Entry 8FXX (electron microscopy, 3.26 A resolution); this record covers chains B and D of the 14 polymer chains in the assembly.

# Chain B (and D)
Name: CPXV040 protein
Organism: Cowpox virus (Brighton Red)
Notes: chain D of this document is another copy of the same molecule, construct and numbering; everything in this record applies to it too
Reference sequence: Q8QN22 (Q8QN22_CWPXB); residues -3 to 197 here correspond to UniProt positions 18-218 (UniProt number = residue number + 21)
Amino-acid sequence (204 residues; row label = number of the first residue in the row; numbers below 1 keep their minus sign (Lys-6 is residue -6)):
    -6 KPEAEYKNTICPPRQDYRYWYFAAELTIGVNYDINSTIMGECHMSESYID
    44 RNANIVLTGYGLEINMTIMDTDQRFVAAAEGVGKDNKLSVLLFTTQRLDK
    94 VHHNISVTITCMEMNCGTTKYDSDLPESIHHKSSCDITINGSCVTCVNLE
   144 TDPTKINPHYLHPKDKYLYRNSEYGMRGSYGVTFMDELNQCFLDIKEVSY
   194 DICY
Unresolved in the structure: -6 to 1
Construct notes: expression tag (-6 to -4)
Disulfides: Cys35-Cys196, Cys104-Cys136, Cys139-Cys184
Covalent attachments: N-acetylglucosamine (NAG) linked to Asn28, Asn58
Ligand contacts:
  - N-acetylglucosamine (NAG; 2-acetamido-2-deoxy-beta-D-glucopyranose), molecule 1: His95, Asn97, Lys125, Ser127
  - N-acetylglucosamine (NAG), molecule 2: His155, Lys157, Asp158, Tyr160

# Chain B / chain D interface
Disulfides between the chains: Cys109(B)-Cys4(D)
Contacting residue pairs (21; chain B residue first):
  Tyr25(B) - Trp13(D)  hydrophobic
  Asp26(B) - Trp13(D)
  Asp26(B) - Tyr160(D)
  Asp26(B) - Tyr162(D)
  Asn28(B) - Tyr160(D)
  Glu34(B) - Tyr12(D)
  Met105(B) - Pro6(D)
  Met105(B) - Gln8(D)
  Glu106(B) - Pro6(D)
  Glu106(B) - Gln8(D)
  Glu106(B) - Arg11(D)
  Glu106(B) - Trp13(D)
  Met107(B) - Trp13(D)  hydrophobic
  Met107(B) - Gln89(D)  hydrogen bond (backbone-side chain)
  Met107(B) - Tyr162(D)  hydrophobic
  Asn108(B) - Thr2(D)
  Asn108(B) - Gln89(D)
  Cys109(B) - Thr2(D)  hydrogen bond (backbone-backbone)
  Cys109(B) - Ile3(D)
  Cys109(B) - Cys4(D)  disulfide
  Gly110(B) - Thr2(D)
Interface residues without a listed pair, chain B (14 interface residues in all): Ile27, Tyr53, Lys113, Ser135
Interface residues without a listed pair, chain D (12 interface residues in all): Pro5

# In short
14 residues of chain B and 12 residues of chain D are in contact, with 1 disulfide bond and 2 hydrogen bonds.
Among the polar pairs are Met107(B)-Gln89(D) and Cys109(B)-Thr2(D). Bound to chain B: N-acetylglucosamine.
N-acetylglucosamine is covalently linked to Asn28(B) and Asn58(B).
Both chains are CPXV040 protein (Cowpox virus (Brighton Red)). Entry 8FXX (Cryo-EM structure of cowpox virus
M2 in complex with human B7.2 (heptameric ring)) was determined by electron microscopy.
